4FYX - chains C and D of the 4 polymer chains in the assembly; structure by X-ray diffraction, 2.09 A resolution.

Chain C:
Protein: Aspartate carbamoyltransferase catalytic chain
Organism: Escherichia coli
Notes: EC 2.1.3.2
UniProtKB: P0A786 (PYRB_ECOLI); residues 1-310 here correspond to UniProt positions 2-311 (UniProt number = residue number + 1)
Amino-acid sequence (310 residues; row label = number of the first residue in the row):
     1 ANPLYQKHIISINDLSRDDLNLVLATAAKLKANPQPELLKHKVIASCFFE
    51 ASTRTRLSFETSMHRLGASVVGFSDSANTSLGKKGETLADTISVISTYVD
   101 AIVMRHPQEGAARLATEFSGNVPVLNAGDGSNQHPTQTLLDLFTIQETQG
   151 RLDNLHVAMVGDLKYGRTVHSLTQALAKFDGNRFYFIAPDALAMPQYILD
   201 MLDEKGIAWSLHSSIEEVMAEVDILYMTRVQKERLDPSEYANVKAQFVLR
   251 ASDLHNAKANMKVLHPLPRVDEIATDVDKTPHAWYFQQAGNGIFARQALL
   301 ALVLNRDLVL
Swiss-Prot annotation at these positions:
  - binding site (carbamoyl phosphate): Arg54, Thr55, Arg105, His134, Gln137, Leu267, Pro268
  - binding site (L-aspartate): Lys84, Arg167, Arg229

Chain D:
Protein: Aspartate carbamoyltransferase regulatory chain
Organism: Escherichia coli
UniProtKB: P0A7F3 (PYRI_ECOLI); numbering as in UniProt (aligned over 1-153)
Amino-acid sequence (153 residues; each row starts with the number of its first residue):
     1 MTHDNKLQVEAIKRGTVIDHIPAQIGFKLLSLFKLTETDQRITIGLNLPS
    51 GEMGRKDLIKIENTFLSEDQVDQLALYAPQATVNRIDNYEVVGKSRPSLP
   101 ERIDNVLVCPNSNCISHAEPVSSSFAVRKRANDIALKCKYCEKEFSHNVV
   151 LAN
Unresolved in the structure: 1-5
Metal / ion sites: Zn2+: Cys109, Cys114, Cys138, Cys141
Residues lining bound ligands:
  - 2'-deoxycytidine-5'-triphosphate (DCP): Glu10, Ala11, Ile12, Val17, Asp19, His20, Glu52, Leu58, Lys60, Thr82, Asn84, Ile86, Tyr89, Glu90, Val91, Lys94
  - UTP (uridine 5'-triphosphate): Lys6, Leu7, Gln8, Val9, His20, Leu48, Pro49, Ser50, Gly51, Glu52, Lys56, Leu58, Lys60
Swiss-Prot annotation at these positions:
  - binding site (Zn(2+)): Cys109, Cys114, Cys138, Cys141
Reported in the primary citation:
  - binding site for UTP: Lys6, Leu7, Gln8, Val9, His20, Arg41, Leu48, Pro49, Ser50, Gly51, Glu52, Lys56, Leu58, Lys60
  - binding site for 2'-deoxycytidine-5'-triphosphate: His20, Lys60
  - specificity-determining residues: Lys60 (proposed by the authors, not directly observed)
  - mutagenesis - D19A: abolished binding to UTP (citing earlier work)

Interface between chain C and chain D:
Residue-residue contacts - 37 pairs, chain C then chain D:
  Ser11(C) - Glu142(D)  hydrogen bond
  Asn13(C) - Lys137(D)
  Thr87(C) - Glu119(D)
  Leu88(C) - Ile115(D)  hydrophobic
  Leu88(C) - Glu119(D)  hydrogen bond (backbone-side chain)
  Ala89(C) - Glu119(D)  hydrogen bond (backbone-side chain)
  Ala89(C) - Pro120(D)
  His106(C) - Ile115(D)
  Pro107(C) - Asn113(D)  hydrogen bond (backbone-side chain)
  Gln108(C) - Asn113(D)
  Gln108(C) - Cys114(D)
  Gln108(C) - Ile115(D)
  Glu109(C) - Asn111(D)  hydrogen bond
  Glu109(C) - Asn113(D)  hydrogen bond
  Glu109(C) - Cys114(D)
  Glu109(C) - Ile115(D)  hydrogen bond (backbone-backbone)
  Glu109(C) - Cys141(D)
  Gly110(C) - Ile115(D)
  Gly110(C) - Tyr140(D)
  Ala111(C) - Ile115(D)
  Arg113(C) - Lys139(D)
  Arg113(C) - Tyr140(D)
  Arg113(C) - Glu142(D)  salt bridge
  Leu114(C) - Ile115(D)  hydrophobic
  Leu114(C) - Glu119(D)
  Leu114(C) - Val121(D)  hydrophobic
  Leu114(C) - Tyr140(D)  hydrophobic
  Glu117(C) - Val121(D)
  Glu117(C) - Lys139(D)  salt bridge
  Glu117(C) - Tyr140(D)  hydrogen bond
  Phe118(C) - Pro120(D)
  Phe118(C) - Val121(D)  hydrophobic
  Ser131(C) - Lys143(D)  hydrogen bond (backbone-side chain)
  Asn132(C) - Tyr140(D)
  Asn132(C) - Cys141(D)
  Asn132(C) - Glu142(D)  hydrogen bond
  Gln133(C) - Glu142(D)
Other interface residues (no listed pair), chain D (14 interface residues in all): Ala118

Overview:
Chain C and chain D form an interface of 18 and 14 residues respectively; the contacts include 10 hydrogen
bonds and 2 salt bridges. Among the polar pairs are Arg113(C)-Glu142(D), Glu117(C)-Lys139(D) and
Ser11(C)-Glu142(D). The paper reports a binding site for UTP at Lys6(D), Leu7(D) and Gln8(D) among others;
D19A of chain D abolishes binding to UTP.
Here chain C is Aspartate carbamoyltransferase catalytic chain and chain D is Aspartate carbamoyltransferase
regulatory chain, both from Escherichia coli. Entry 4FYX (E. coli Aspartate Transcarbamoylase complexed with
dCTP, UTP, and Mg2+) was determined by X-ray diffraction, deposited together with 4FYV, 4FYW and 4FYY.
